PDB entry 4N8N | X-ray diffraction, 1.87 A resolution | chain A

[Chain A]
Name: Cell division protein FtsX
Source organism: Mycobacterium tuberculosis
Reference sequence: P9WG19 (FTSX_MYCTU); residues 45-157 here = UniProt positions 45-157
Chain sequence (115 residues; row label = number of the first residue in the row):
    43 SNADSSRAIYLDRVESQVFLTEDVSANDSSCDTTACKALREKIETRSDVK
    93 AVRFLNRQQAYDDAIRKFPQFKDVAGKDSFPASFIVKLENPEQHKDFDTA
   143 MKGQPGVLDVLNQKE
Disordered / not traced: 43-52, 155-157
Construct notes: expression tag (43-44)
Cystine bridges: Cys73-Cys78
Reported in the primary citation:
  - conformationally variable residues (domain motion): Phe61
  - mutagenesis - F61A, F110A, F122A: abolished binding to RipC
  - mutagenesis - F113A: decreased binding to RipC
  - mutagenesis - L153A: unchanged binding to RipC
  - self-association interface (contacts with another copy of this molecule): Phe122
  - interface residues: Phe110, Phe113
  - mutagenesis - F61A, F110A: decreased growth in response to Rif
  - mutagenesis - F122A: abolished growth in response to Rif

[Overview]
The paper reports that F61A, F110A and F122A abolish binding to RipC; interface residues Phe110 and Phe113; 5
substitutions were tested in all.
Chain A is Cell division protein FtsX (Mycobacterium tuberculosis); the structure, Crystal structure of
Mycobacterial FtsX extracellular domain, was determined by X-ray diffraction, deposited together with 4N8O.
